8U9X - chains C and K of the 14 polymer chains in the assembly; structure by X-ray diffraction, 3.05 A resolution.

[Chain C]
Protein: DNA-directed RNA polymerase II subunit RPB3
Organism: Saccharomyces cerevisiae
UniProt: A0A6A5Q0Z3 (A0A6A5Q0Z3_YEASX); residues 1-318 here = UniProt positions 1-318
Amino-acid sequence (318 residues; each row starts with the number of its first residue):
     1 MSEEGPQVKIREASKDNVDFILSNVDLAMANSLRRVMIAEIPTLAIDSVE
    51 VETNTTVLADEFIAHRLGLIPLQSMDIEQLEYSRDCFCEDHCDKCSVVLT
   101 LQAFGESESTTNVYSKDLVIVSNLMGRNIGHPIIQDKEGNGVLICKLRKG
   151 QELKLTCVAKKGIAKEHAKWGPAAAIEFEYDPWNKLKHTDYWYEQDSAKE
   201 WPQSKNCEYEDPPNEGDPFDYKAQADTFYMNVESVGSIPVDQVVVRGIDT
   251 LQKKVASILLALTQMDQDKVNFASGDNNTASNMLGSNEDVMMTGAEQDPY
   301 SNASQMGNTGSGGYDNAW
Disordered / not traced: 1-2, 269-318
Ion coordination: Zn2+: Cys86, Cys88, Cys92, Cys95

[Chain K]
Protein: DNA-directed RNA polymerase II subunit RPB11
Organism: Saccharomyces cerevisiae
UniProt: A0A6A5Q7A1 (A0A6A5Q7A1_YEASX); residue numbers follow UniProt; this construct covers 1-120
Amino-acid sequence (120 residues; numbered 1 to 120; the number before each row is that of its first residue):
     1 MNAPDRFELFLLGEGESKLKIDPDTKAPNAVVITFEKEDHTLGNLIRAEL
    51 LNDRKVLFAAYKVEHPFFARFKLRIQTTEGYDPKDALKNACNSIINKLGA
   101 LKTNFETEWNLQTLAADDAF
Disordered / not traced: 116-120

[How chain C and chain K interact]
Contacting residue pairs (68; chain C residue first):
  Glu3(C) - Asn104(K)
  Glu4(C) - Ala100(K)
  Glu4(C) - Asn104(K)
  Gly5(C) - Ala100(K)
  Pro6(C) - Lys97(K)
  Pro6(C) - Ala100(K)
  Pro6(C) - Asn104(K)  hydrogen bond (backbone-side chain)
  Gln7(C) - Asn104(K)
  Val8(C) - Leu101(K)  hydrophobic
  Val8(C) - Asn104(K)
  Val8(C) - Glu108(K)
  Lys9(C) - Glu108(K)  salt bridge
  Ile10(C) - Glu108(K)
  Ala13(C) - Leu114(K)
  Ser14(C) - Leu114(K)
  Lys15(C) - Leu114(K)
  Lys15(C) - Ala115(K)
  Val18(C) - Trp109(K)  hydrophobic
  Leu22(C) - Leu101(K)  hydrophobic
  Asp26(C) - Lys97(K)  salt bridge
  Ala28(C) - Asn44(K)
  Ala28(C) - Leu45(K)
  Ala28(C) - Ala48(K)  hydrophobic
  Met29(C) - Leu45(K)  hydrophobic
  Met29(C) - Lys97(K)
  Met29(C) - Leu98(K)  hydrophobic
  Ser32(C) - Thr41(K)
  Ser32(C) - Leu45(K)
  Leu33(C) - Leu101(K)  hydrophobic
  Arg35(C) - Asp39(K)  salt bridge
  Arg35(C) - His40(K)
  Arg35(C) - Thr41(K)
  Val36(C) - Thr41(K)
  Glu40(C) - Asp39(K)
  Glu40(C) - Thr41(K)
  Arg84(C) - Phe10(K)
  Arg84(C) - Leu11(K)
  Lys165(C) - Arg6(K)  hydrogen bond (backbone-side chain)
  Lys165(C) - Asp39(K)  salt bridge
  Glu166(C) - Arg6(K)  hydrogen bond (backbone-side chain)
  Glu166(C) - Phe7(K)
  His167(C) - Arg6(K)
  Val240(C) - Trp109(K)  hydrophobic
  Asp241(C) - Phe105(K)
  Asp241(C) - Trp109(K)
  Val245(C) - Lys102(K)
  Ile248(C) - Leu98(K)
  Ile248(C) - Leu101(K)  hydrophobic
  Ile248(C) - Lys102(K)
  Asp249(C) - Lys102(K)  salt bridge
  Leu251(C) - Leu98(K)  hydrophobic
  Gln252(C) - Ile95(K)
  Gln252(C) - Leu98(K)
  Gln252(C) - Gly99(K)
  Gln252(C) - Lys102(K)  hydrogen bond
  Lys254(C) - Glu38(K)  salt bridge
  Val255(C) - Cys91(K)  hydrophobic
  Val255(C) - Ile94(K)  hydrophobic
  Val255(C) - Ile95(K)  hydrophobic
  Ala256(C) - Ile95(K)
  Ile258(C) - Leu19(K)  hydrophobic
  Ile258(C) - Phe35(K)  hydrophobic
  Ile258(C) - Leu42(K)  hydrophobic
  Ile258(C) - Cys91(K)  hydrophobic
  Leu259(C) - Cys91(K)  hydrophobic
  Met265(C) - Leu19(K)
  Met265(C) - Lys20(K)  hydrogen bond
  Met265(C) - Ile21(K)  hydrophobic
Other interface residues (no listed pair), chain C (42 interface residues in all): Phe20, Ala164, Val244, Asp266
Other interface residues (no listed pair), chain K (40 interface residues in all): Leu9, Ile46, Glu49, Lys84, Leu87, Asn92, Glu106, Leu111, Gln112

[Overview]
42 residues of chain C and 40 residues of chain K are in contact; the contacts include 5 hydrogen bonds and 6
salt bridges. Polar contacts include Lys9(C)-Glu108(K), Asp26(C)-Lys97(K) and Arg35(C)-Asp39(K). Cys86(C),
Cys88(C), Cys92(C) and Cys95(C) coordinate Zn2+.
Here chain C is DNA-directed RNA polymerase II subunit RPB3 and chain K is DNA-directed RNA polymerase II
subunit RPB11, both from Saccharomyces cerevisiae. Entry 8U9X (Structural basis of transcription: RNA
polymerase II substrate binding and metal coordination at 3.0 A of ...) was determined by X-ray diffraction
together with 9BVT, 9BW0 and 8U9R from the same study.
